Entry 4JW1 (X-ray diffraction, 3.16 A resolution); this record covers chain A.

# Chain A
Name: Effector protein B
From: Legionella pneumophila
Notes: fragment: N-terminal fragment
UniProtKB: Q6X1Y7 (Q6X1Y7_LEGPN); numbering as in UniProt (aligned over 1-618)
Amino-acid sequence (626 residues; row label = number of the first residue in the row; numbers below 1 keep their minus sign (His-7 is residue -7)):
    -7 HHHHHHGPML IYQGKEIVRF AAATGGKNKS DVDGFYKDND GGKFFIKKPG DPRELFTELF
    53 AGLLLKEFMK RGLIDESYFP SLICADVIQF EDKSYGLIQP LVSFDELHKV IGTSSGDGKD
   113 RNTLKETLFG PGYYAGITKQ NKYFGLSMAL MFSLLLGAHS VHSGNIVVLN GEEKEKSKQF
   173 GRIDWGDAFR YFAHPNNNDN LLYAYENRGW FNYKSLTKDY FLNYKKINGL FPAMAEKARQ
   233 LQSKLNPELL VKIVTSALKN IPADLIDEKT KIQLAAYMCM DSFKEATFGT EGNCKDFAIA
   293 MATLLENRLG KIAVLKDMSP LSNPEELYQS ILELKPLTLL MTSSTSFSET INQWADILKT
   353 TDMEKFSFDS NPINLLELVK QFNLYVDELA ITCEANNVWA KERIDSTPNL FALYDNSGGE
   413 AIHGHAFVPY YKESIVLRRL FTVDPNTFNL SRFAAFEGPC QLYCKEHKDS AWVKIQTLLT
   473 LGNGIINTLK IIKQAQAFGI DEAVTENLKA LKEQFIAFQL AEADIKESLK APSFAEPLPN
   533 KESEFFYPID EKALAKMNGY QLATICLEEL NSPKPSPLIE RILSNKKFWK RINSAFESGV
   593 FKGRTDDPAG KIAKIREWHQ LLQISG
Not modelled in the structure: -7 to 9, 14-25, 105-131, 180-181, 193, 197-209, 309-325, 392-401, 520-530, 618
Construct notes: expression tag (-7 to 0); conflict Ala13 (Lys in Q6X1Y7), Ala14 (Glu in Q6X1Y7), Ala15 (Lys in Q6X1Y7)
Modified residues: Mse1, Mse310 (selenomethionine); Mse61, Mse140, Mse143, Mse226, Mse270, Mse272, Mse293, Mse333, Mse355, Mse549 (selenomethionine; parent Met)
Ligand contacts: citrate anion (FLC): Ile365, Asn366, Leu367, Leu368, Phe440, Lys485
From the paper describing this entry:
  - mutagenesis - R444K, E449D: abolished binding to Rab1-GDP
  - contacts within the chain: Arg444-Glu449

# Summary
Chain A binds citrate anion. From the paper: R444K and E449D abolish binding to Rab1-GDP; contacts within the
chain involving Glu449 and Arg444.
Chain A is Effector protein B (Legionella pneumophila); the structure, Crystal structure of N-terminal
618-residue fragment of LepB from Legionella pneumophila, was determined by X-ray diffraction (same
publication as 4JVS).
